9CDZ - chains A and B; structure by X-ray diffraction, 1.72 A resolution.

== Chain A ==
Molecule: E3 ubiquitin-protein ligase Mdm2
From: Homo sapiens
Notes: EC 2.3.2.27
UniProtKB: Q00987 (MDM2_HUMAN); residues 13-120 here correspond to UniProt positions 18-125 (UniProt number = residue number + 5)
Amino-acid sequence (108 residues; each row starts with the number of its first residue):
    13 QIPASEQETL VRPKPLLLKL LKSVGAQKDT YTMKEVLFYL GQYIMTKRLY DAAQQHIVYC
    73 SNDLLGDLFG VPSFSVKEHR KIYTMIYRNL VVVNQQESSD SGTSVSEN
Unresolved in the structure: 107-120
Construct notes: engineered mutation Ala-64 (Glu69 in Q00987), Ala-65 (Lys70 in Q00987)
Ion coordination: Na+ near Ser-17 (its only coordinating residue here)

== Chain B ==
Molecule: Peptide
Amino-acid sequence (16 residues; each row starts with the number of its first residue):
     1 GLIDGTEGTD FESMWR
Covalently attached groups: covalent link Gly-1/Arg-16

== Interface between chain A and chain B ==
Contacting residue pairs (30; chain A residue first):
  Gln-13(A) / Gly-1(B)  hydrogen bond (backbone-backbone)
  Gln-13(A) / Leu-2(B)  hydrogen bond (backbone-backbone)
  Gln-13(A) / Ile-3(B)  hydrogen bond (backbone-backbone)
  Gln-13(A) / Asp-4(B)
  Gln-13(A) / Gly-5(B)
  Ile-14(A) / Leu-2(B)
  Ile-14(A) / Ile-3(B)  hydrogen bond (backbone-backbone)
  Gln-19(A) / Ile-3(B)  hydrogen bond (side chain-backbone)
  Lys-46(A) / Ile-3(B)
  Leu-49(A) / Leu-2(B)
  Leu-49(A) / Ile-3(B)  hydrophobic
  Leu-49(A) / Trp-15(B)  hydrogen bond (backbone-side chain)
  Leu-52(A) / Trp-15(B)  hydrophobic
  Gly-53(A) / Phe-11(B)
  Gly-53(A) / Trp-15(B)
  Ile-56(A) / Phe-11(B)  hydrophobic
  Ile-56(A) / Trp-15(B)  hydrophobic
  Met-57(A) / Phe-11(B)  hydrophobic
  Met-57(A) / Glu-12(B)
  Tyr-62(A) / Phe-11(B)  hydrophobic
  Gln-67(A) / Asp-10(B)
  Gln-67(A) / Phe-11(B)  hydrogen bond (side chain-backbone)
  His-68(A) / Met-14(B)
  Val-88(A) / Phe-11(B)  hydrophobic
  Val-88(A) / Met-14(B)
  Val-88(A) / Trp-15(B)  hydrophobic
  Lys-89(A) / Met-14(B)
  His-91(A) / Gly-1(B)
  His-91(A) / Leu-2(B)
  Tyr-95(A) / Leu-2(B)  hydrogen bond (side chain-backbone)
Interface residues without a listed pair, chain A (20 interface residues in all): Phe-50, Val-70, Phe-86, Ile-94
Interface residues without a listed pair, chain B (11 interface residues in all): Thr-9

== Summary ==
20 residues of chain A and 11 residues of chain B are in contact; the contacts include 8 hydrogen bonds. Polar
pairs include Gln-19(A)/Ile-3(B), Leu-49(A)/Trp-15(B) and Gln-67(A)/Phe-11(B).
Here chain A is E3 ubiquitin-protein ligase Mdm2 (Homo sapiens) and chain B is Peptide. Entry 9CDZ (Crystal
Structure of MDM2-Peptide Complex) was determined by X-ray diffraction.
